Entry 6SY6 (X-ray diffraction, 2.90 A resolution); this record covers chains B and A of the 3 polymer chains in the assembly.

# Chain B (and A)
Molecule: Tetracycline repressor protein class B from transposon Tn10
Source organism: Escherichia coli
Notes: chain A of this document is another copy of the same molecule, construct and numbering; everything in this record applies to it too
UniProtKB: P04483 (TETR2_ECOLX); residue numbers follow UniProt; this construct covers 1-203
Sequence (208 residues; numbered 1 to 208; the number before each row is that of its first residue):
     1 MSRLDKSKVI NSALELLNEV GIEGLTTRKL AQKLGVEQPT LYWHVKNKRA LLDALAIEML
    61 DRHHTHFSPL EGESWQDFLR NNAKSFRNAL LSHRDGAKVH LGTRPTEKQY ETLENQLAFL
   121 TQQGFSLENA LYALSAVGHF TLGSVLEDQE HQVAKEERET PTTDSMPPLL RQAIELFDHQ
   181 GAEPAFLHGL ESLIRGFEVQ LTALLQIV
Unresolved in the structure: 1-2, 156-180, 204-208 (chain A: 1-2, 155-169, 178-180, 204-208)
Sequence notes: conflict Ser68 (Cys in P04483), Asn88 (Cys in P04483), Thr121 (Cys in P04483), Ser144 (Cys in P04483), His188 (Phe in P04483), Ser192 (Leu in P04483), Leu193 (Ile in P04483), Arg195 (Cys in P04483), Phe197 (Leu in P04483), Val199 (Lys in P04483), Thr202 (Lys in P04483), Ala203 (Cys in P04483); expression tag (204-208)
From the paper describing this entry:
  - binding site for the 39-nt RNA strand: Arg28, Gln38, Tyr42
  - mutagenesis - R28A, Y42A: abolished binding to DNA
  - mutagenesis - Q38A (8.5-fold): decreased binding to DNA

# Chain B / chain A interface
Contacting residue pairs (46):
  Gly102(B) with Glu150(A)
  Glu114(B) with Leu170(A); Arg171(A), salt bridge
  Leu127(B) with Gln172(A)
  Asn129(B) with His188(A), hydrogen bond
  Tyr132(B) with Pro184(A); Ala185(A), hydrophobic; His188(A)
  Ala136(B) with Phe140(A); Gly189(A)
  His139(B) with Gly143(A); Ser144(A), hydrogen bond; Glu147(A), salt bridge
  Phe140(B) with Phe140(A), hydrophobic
  Gly143(B) with His139(A); Gly143(A)
  Ser144(B) with His139(A), hydrogen bond
  Leu146(B) with Leu146(A), hydrophobic
  Glu147(B) with Arg104(A), salt bridge; His139(A)
  Glu150(B) with Gly102(A); Arg104(A), hydrogen bond (backbone-side chain)
  His151(B) with Arg104(A), hydrogen bond
  Ala154(B) with Arg104(A)
  Pro184(B) with Tyr132(A)
  Ala185(B) with Tyr132(A), hydrophobic; Ser135(A)
  His188(B) with Tyr132(A)
  Gly189(B) with Ala136(A); Leu193(A)
  Glu191(B) with Gln200(A)
  Ser192(B) with Ser192(A); Leu193(A); Gly196(A); Phe197(A); Gln200(A), hydrogen bond
  Leu193(B) with Ser192(A); Leu193(A), hydrophobic
  Arg195(B) with Val199(A)
  Gly196(B) with Ser192(A); Gly196(A)
  Phe197(B) with Ser192(A)
  Val199(B) with Arg195(A); Val199(A), hydrophobic
  Gln200(B) with His188(A); Ser192(A), hydrogen bond
Interface residues without a listed pair, chain B (30 interface residues in all): Leu101, Leu131, Ser135
Interface residues without a listed pair, chain A (32 interface residues in all): Lys98, Leu101, Asn129, Leu142, Ala173, Glu191

# Overview
30 residues of chain B and 32 residues of chain A are in contact; the contacts include 7 hydrogen bonds and 3
salt bridges. Polar pairs include Glu114(B)-Arg171(A), His139(B)-Glu147(A) and Glu147(B)-Arg104(A). From the
paper: a binding site for the 39-nt RNA strand at Arg28(B), Gln38(B) and Tyr42(B); R28A and Y42A of chain B
abolish binding to DNA.
Chain B and chain A are both Tetracycline repressor protein class B from transposon Tn10 (Escherichia coli);
the structure, TetR in complex with the TetR-binding RNA-aptamer K2, was determined by X-ray diffraction (same
publication as 6SY4).
